PDB entry 7K7I | electron microscopy, 3.13 A resolution | chains A and B of the 15 polymer chains in the assembly

# Chain A (and B)
Protein: Putative pertussis-like toxin subunit
Source organism: Salmonella typhi
Notes: chain B of this document is another copy of the same molecule, construct and numbering; everything in this record applies to it too
UniProtKB: Q8Z6A3 (Q8Z6A3_SALTI); residues 24-137 here = UniProt positions 24-137
Amino-acid sequence (114 residues; row label = number of the first residue in the row):
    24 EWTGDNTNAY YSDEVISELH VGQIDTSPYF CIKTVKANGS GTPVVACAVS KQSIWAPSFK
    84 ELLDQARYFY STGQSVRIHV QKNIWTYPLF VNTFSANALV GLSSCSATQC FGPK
Disulfide bonds: Cys-54/Cys-70, Cys-128/Cys-133

# Chain A / chain B interface
Residue-residue contacts (52):
  Glu-41(A) / Ser-127(B)
  Glu-41(A) / Ser-129(B)  hydrogen bond
  Glu-41(A) / Phe-134(B)
  Leu-42(A) / Gln-88(B)
  Leu-42(A) / Leu-125(B)
  Leu-42(A) / Ser-127(B)  hydrogen bond (backbone-backbone)
  His-43(A) / Ser-126(B)  hydrogen bond
  His-43(A) / Phe-134(B)
  His-43(A) / Pro-136(B)
  Val-44(A) / Glu-84(B)
  Val-44(A) / Leu-85(B)  hydrophobic
  Val-44(A) / Gln-88(B)
  Val-44(A) / Gly-124(B)
  Val-44(A) / Leu-125(B)  hydrogen bond (backbone-backbone)
  Gly-45(A) / Thr-26(B)
  Gly-45(A) / Ser-81(B)
  Gly-45(A) / Val-123(B)
  Gln-46(A) / Glu-24(B)  hydrogen bond
  Gln-46(A) / Trp-25(B)
  Gln-46(A) / Thr-26(B)  hydrogen bond (backbone-side chain)
  Gln-46(A) / Ile-77(B)  hydrogen bond (side chain-backbone)
  Gln-46(A) / Trp-78(B)
  Gln-46(A) / Ser-81(B)
  Ile-47(A) / Glu-24(B)
  Ile-47(A) / Trp-25(B)
  Asp-48(A) / Glu-24(B)
  Thr-49(A) / Glu-24(B)
  Pro-51(A) / Pro-80(B)
  Pro-51(A) / Ser-81(B)
  Pro-51(A) / Glu-84(B)
  Tyr-52(A) / Trp-25(B)  hydrogen bond
  Cys-54(A) / Phe-134(B)
  Ile-55(A) / Phe-134(B)
  Lys-56(A) / Gln-132(B)
  Lys-56(A) / Phe-134(B)
  Val-68(A) / Phe-134(B)  hydrophobic
  Phe-82(A) / Glu-84(B)
  Lys-83(A) / Glu-84(B)  salt bridge
  Leu-86(A) / Glu-84(B)
  Arg-90(A) / Asp-87(B)
  Arg-90(A) / Gln-88(B)  hydrogen bond
  Tyr-93(A) / Gln-97(B)  hydrogen bond
  Tyr-93(A) / Ser-127(B)  hydrogen bond
  Ser-94(A) / Tyr-91(B)
  Leu-112(A) / Trp-25(B)  hydrophobic
  Thr-116(A) / Trp-25(B)
  Thr-116(A) / Gly-135(B)
  Thr-116(A) / Pro-136(B)
  Phe-117(A) / Trp-25(B)  hydrophobic
  Phe-117(A) / Phe-134(B)  hydrophobic
  Phe-117(A) / Gly-135(B)
  Phe-117(A) / Pro-136(B)
Other interface residues (no listed pair), chain A (26 interface residues in all): Lys-74, Phe-113
Other interface residues (no listed pair), chain B (25 interface residues in all): Phe-92, His-102

# In short
The interface between chain A and chain B involves 26 residues on one side and 25 on the other, with 11
hydrogen bonds and 1 salt bridge. Polar pairs include Lys-83(A)/Glu-84(B), Glu-41(A)/Ser-129(B) and
His-43(A)/Ser-126(B).
Chain A and chain B are both Putative pertussis-like toxin subunit (Salmonella typhi); the structure,
Density-fitted Model Structure of Antibody Variable Domains of TyTx4 in Complex with PltB pentamer of Typhoid
..., was determined by electron microscopy together with 7K7H from the same study.
